Entry 4C97 (X-ray diffraction, 1.70 A resolution); this record covers chain A.

== Chain A ==
Name: CAS6A
From: Thermus thermophilus HB8
Reference sequence: Q5SM65 (Q5SM65_THET8); residue numbers follow UniProt; this construct covers 1-239
Chain sequence (243 residues; each row starts with the number of its first residue; numbers below 1 keep their minus sign (Gly-3 is residue -3)):
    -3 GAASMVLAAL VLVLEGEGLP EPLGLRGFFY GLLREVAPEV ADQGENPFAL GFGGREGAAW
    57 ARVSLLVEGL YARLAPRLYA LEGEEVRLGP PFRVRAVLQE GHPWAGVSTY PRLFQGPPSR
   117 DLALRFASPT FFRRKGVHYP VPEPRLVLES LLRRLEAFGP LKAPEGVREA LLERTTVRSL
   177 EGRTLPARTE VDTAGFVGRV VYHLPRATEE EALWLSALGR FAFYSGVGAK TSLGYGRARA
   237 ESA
Not modelled in the structure: -3 to -1, 34-40
Differences from the reference sequence: expression tag (-3 to 0); engineered mutation Ala37 (His in Q5SM65)
From the paper describing this entry:
  - mutagenesis - R22A (less than 7-fold): decreased catalytic activity
  - mutagenesis - R129A: decreased binding to R1
  - mutagenesis - R129A (290-fold): decreased binding to R3

== Summary ==
From the paper: R22A reduces catalytic activity; R129A reduces binding to R1.
Chain A is CAS6A (Thermus thermophilus HB8); the structure, Cas6 (TTHA0078) H37A mutant, was determined by
X-ray diffraction, deposited together with 4C8Y, 4C8Z, 4C98 and 4C9D.
